Entry 6L4U (electron microscopy, 2.40 A resolution); this record covers chains D and 1u of the 28 polymer chains in the assembly.

[Chain D]
Protein: Photosystem I reaction center subunit II
Source organism: Chaetoceros gracilis
Amino-acid sequence (139 residues; numbered 1 to 139; the number before each row is that of its first residue):
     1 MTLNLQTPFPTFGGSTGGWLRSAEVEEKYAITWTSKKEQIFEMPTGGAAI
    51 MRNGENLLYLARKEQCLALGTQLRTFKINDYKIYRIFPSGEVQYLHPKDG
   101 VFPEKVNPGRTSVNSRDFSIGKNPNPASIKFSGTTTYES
Disordered / not traced: 1-7, 139

[Chain 1u]
Protein: Unknown protein 1
Source organism: Chaetoceros gracilis
Amino-acid sequence (130 residues; numbered 1 to 130; the number before each row is that of its first residue; X marks 130 residues of unknown identity (built as UNK)):
     1 XXXXXXXXXXXXXXXXXXXXXXXXXXXXXXXXXXXXXXXXXXXXXXXXXX
    51 XXXXXXXXXXXXXXXXXXXXXXXXXXXXXXXXXXXXXXXXXXXXXXXXXX
   101 XXXXXXXXXXXXXXXXXXXXXXXXXXXXXX

[Chain D / chain 1u interface]
Interface residues of chain D (facing chain 1u), 30 residues: Trp19, Leu20, Arg21, Ala23, Glu24, Val25, Glu26, Glu27, Lys28, Ala30, Leu57, Tyr59, Tyr84, Arg85, Ile86, Phe87, Pro88, Glu91, Val92, Gln93, Tyr94, Leu95, Lys98, Asp99, Gly100, Val101, Asn107, Gly133, Thr135, Tyr137

[Overview]
No residue of chain D is in contact with chain 1u.
Chain D is Photosystem I reaction center subunit II and chain 1u is Unknown protein 1, both from Chaetoceros
gracilis; the structure, Structure of the PSI-FCPI supercomplex from diatom, was determined by electron
microscopy, deposited together with 6L4T.
